4M81 - chain A; structure by X-ray diffraction, 1.86 A resolution.

[Chain A]
Molecule: Exo-1,3-beta-glucanase
Source organism: Candida albicans
Notes: EC 3.2.1.58; fragment: exo-1, 3-beta-glucanase
UniProt: Q5AI63 (Q5AI63_CANAL); residues 2-400 here correspond to UniProt positions 40-438 (UniProt number = residue number + 38)
Sequence (399 residues; row label = number of the first residue in the row):
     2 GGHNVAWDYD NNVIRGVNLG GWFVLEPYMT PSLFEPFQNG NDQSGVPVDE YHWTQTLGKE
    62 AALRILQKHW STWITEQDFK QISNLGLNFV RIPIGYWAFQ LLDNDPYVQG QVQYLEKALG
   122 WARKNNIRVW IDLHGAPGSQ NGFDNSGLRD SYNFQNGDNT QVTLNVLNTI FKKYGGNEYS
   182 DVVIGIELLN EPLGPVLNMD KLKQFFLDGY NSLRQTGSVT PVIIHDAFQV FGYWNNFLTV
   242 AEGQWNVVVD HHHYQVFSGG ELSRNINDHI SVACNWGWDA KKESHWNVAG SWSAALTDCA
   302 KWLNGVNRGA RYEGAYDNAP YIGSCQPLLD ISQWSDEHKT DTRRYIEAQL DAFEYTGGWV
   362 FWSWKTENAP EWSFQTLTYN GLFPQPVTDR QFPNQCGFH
Not modelled in the structure: 2-6
Cystine bridges: Cys-275/Cys-397, Cys-300/Cys-326
Sequence notes: engineered mutation Ser-292 (Glu330 in Q5AI63)

[In short]
Chain A is Exo-1,3-beta-glucanase (Candida albicans); the structure, The structure of E292S glycosynthase
variant of exo-1,3-beta-glucanase from Candida albicans complexed with 1-fluoro-alpha-D-glucopyranoside
(donor) and ..., was determined by X-ray diffraction together with 4M80 and 4M82 from the same study.
